Entry 7KML (electron microscopy, 3.80 A resolution); this record covers chains A and L of the 9 polymer chains in the assembly.

[Chain A]
Molecule: Spike glycoprotein
Organism: Severe acute respiratory syndrome coronavirus 2
UniProt: P0DTC2 (SPIKE_SARS2); numbering as in UniProt (aligned over 1-1211)
Chain sequence (1274 residues; each row starts with the number of its first residue):
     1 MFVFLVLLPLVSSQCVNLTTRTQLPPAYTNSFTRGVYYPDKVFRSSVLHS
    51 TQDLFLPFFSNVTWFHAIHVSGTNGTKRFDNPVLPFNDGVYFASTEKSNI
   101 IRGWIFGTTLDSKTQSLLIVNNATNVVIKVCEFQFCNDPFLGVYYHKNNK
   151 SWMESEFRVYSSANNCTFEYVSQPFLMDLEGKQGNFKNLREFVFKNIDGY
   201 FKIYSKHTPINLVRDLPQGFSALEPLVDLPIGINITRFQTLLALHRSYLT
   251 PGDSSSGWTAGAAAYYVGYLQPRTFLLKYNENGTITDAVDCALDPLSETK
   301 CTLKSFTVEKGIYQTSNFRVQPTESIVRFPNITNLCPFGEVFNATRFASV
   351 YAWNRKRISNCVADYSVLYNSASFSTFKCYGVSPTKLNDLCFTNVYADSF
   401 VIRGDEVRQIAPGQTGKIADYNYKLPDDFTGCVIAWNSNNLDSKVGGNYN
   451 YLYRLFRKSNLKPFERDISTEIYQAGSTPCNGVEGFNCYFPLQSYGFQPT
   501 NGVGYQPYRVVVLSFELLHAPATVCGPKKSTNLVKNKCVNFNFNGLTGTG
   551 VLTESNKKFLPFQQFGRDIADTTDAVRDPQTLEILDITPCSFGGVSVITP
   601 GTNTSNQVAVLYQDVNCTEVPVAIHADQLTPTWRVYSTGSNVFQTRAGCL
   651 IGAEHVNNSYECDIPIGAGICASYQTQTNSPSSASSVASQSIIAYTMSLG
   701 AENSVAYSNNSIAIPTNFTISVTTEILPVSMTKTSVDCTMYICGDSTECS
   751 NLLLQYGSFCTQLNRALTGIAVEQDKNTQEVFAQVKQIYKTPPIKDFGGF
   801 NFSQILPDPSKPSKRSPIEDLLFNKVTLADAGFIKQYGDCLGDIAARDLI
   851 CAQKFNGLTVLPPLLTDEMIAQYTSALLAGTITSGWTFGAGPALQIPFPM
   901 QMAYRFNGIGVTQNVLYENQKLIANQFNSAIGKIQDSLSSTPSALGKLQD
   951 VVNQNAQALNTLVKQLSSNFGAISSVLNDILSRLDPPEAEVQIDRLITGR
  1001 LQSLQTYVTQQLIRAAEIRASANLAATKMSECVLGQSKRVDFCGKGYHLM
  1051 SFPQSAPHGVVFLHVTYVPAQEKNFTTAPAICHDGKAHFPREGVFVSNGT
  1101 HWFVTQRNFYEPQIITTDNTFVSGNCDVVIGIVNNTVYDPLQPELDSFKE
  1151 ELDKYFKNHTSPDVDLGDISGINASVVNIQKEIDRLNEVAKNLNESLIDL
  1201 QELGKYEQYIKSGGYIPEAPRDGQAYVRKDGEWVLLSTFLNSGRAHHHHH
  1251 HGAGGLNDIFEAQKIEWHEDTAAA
Not modelled in the structure: 1-13, 69-77, 144-151, 179-186, 248-260, 621-637, 677-688, 828-853, 1141-1274
Differences from the reference sequence: conflict Ser682 (Arg in P0DTC2), Ser683 (Arg in P0DTC2), Ser685 (Arg in P0DTC2), Pro817 (Phe in P0DTC2), Pro892 (Ala in P0DTC2), Pro899 (Ala in P0DTC2), Pro942 (Ala in P0DTC2), Pro986 (Lys in P0DTC2), Pro987 (Val in P0DTC2); expression tag (1212-1274)
Disulfide bonds: Cys15-Cys136, Cys131-Cys166, Cys291-Cys301, Cys336-Cys361, Cys379-Cys432, Cys391-Cys525, Cys480-Cys488, Cys538-Cys590, Cys617-Cys649, Cys662-Cys671, Cys738-Cys760, Cys743-Cys749, Cys1032-Cys1043, Cys1082-Cys1126
Covalently attached groups: N-acetylglucosamine (NAG) linked to Asn61, Asn122, Asn165, Asn234, Asn282, Asn331, Asn343, Asn616, Asn657, Asn709, Asn717, Asn801, Asn1074, Asn1098, Asn1134
UniProt features mapped onto this chain:
  - region: Asn280 to Cys301 (Putative superantigen), Arg403 to Asp405 (Integrin-binding motif), Asn448 to Phe456 (Immunodominant HLA epitope recognized by the CD8+), Pro681, Ala684 (Putative superantigen), Ser816 to Tyr837 (Fusion peptide 1), Lys835 to Phe855 (Fusion peptide 2), Asp1163 to Glu1202 (Heptad repeat 2)
  - site: Arg815, Ser816 (Cleavage)
  - glycosylation: Asn17 (N-linked (GlcNAc...) (complex) asparagine), Asn61 (N-linked (GlcNAc...) (hybrid) asparagine), Asn74 (N-linked (GlcNAc...) (complex) asparagine), Asn122 (N-linked (GlcNAc...) (hybrid) asparagine), Asn149 (N-linked (GlcNAc...) (complex) asparagine), Asn165 (N-linked (GlcNAc...) (complex) asparagine), Asn234 (N-linked (GlcNAc...) (high mannose) asparagine), Asn282 (N-linked (GlcNAc...) (complex) asparagine), Thr323 (O-linked (GalNAc) threonine), Ser325 (O-linked (HexNAc...) serine), Asn331 (N-linked (GlcNAc...) (complex) asparagine), Asn343 (N-linked (GlcNAc...) (complex) asparagine), Asn603 (N-linked (GlcNAc...) (hybrid) asparagine), Asn616 (N-linked (GlcNAc...) (complex) asparagine), Asn657 (N-linked (GlcNAc...) (complex) asparagine), Thr676 (O-linked (GlcNAc...) threonine), Thr678 (O-linked (GlcNAc...) threonine), Asn709 (N-linked (GlcNAc...) (high mannose) asparagine), Asn717 (N-linked (GlcNAc...) (hybrid) asparagine), Asn801 (N-linked (GlcNAc...) (hybrid) asparagine) and 6 more in UniProt
  - natural variant: Leu5 (L5F: In strain: Iota/B.1.526), Ser13 (S13I: In strain: Epsilon/B.1.427/B.1.429), Leu18 (L18F: In strain: Beta/B.1.351, Gamma/P.1 and 1 more), Thr19 (T19I: In strain: Omicron/BQ.1.1, Omicron/XBB.1.5 and 1 more; T19R: In strain: Delta/B.1.617.2, Omicron/BA.2 and 4 more), Thr20 (T20N: In strain: Gamma/P.1), Leu24 to Ala27 (sequence variant, change not given here; In strain: Omicron/BA.2, Omicron/BA.2.12.1 and 6 more), Pro26 (P26S: In strain: Gamma/P.1), Gln52 (Q52H: In strain: Omicron/EG.5.1), Ala67 (A67V: In strain: Eta/B.1.525, Omicron/BA.1), His69 to Val70 (deletion: In strain: Alpha/B.1.1.7, Eta/B.1.525 and 5 more), Gly75 (G75V: In strain: Lambda/C.37), Thr76 (T76I: In strain: Lambda/C.37), 82 further natural variant entries in UniProt
  - mutagenesis: His69 to Val70 (Increased incorporation of cleaved spike into virions), Asn121 (N121Q: Partial loss of biliverdin affinity), Arg190 (R190K: Partial loss of biliverdin affinity), Asn234 (N234Q: Increased resistance to neutralizing antibodies), Asn331 (N331Q: Reduced viral infectivity), Asn343 (N343Q: Reduced viral infectivity), Leu452 (L452R: Increased resistance to neutralizing antibodies. Decreases HLA binding to NF9 epitope. Increased binding affinity to human ACE2), Tyr453 (Y453F: Decreased HLA binding to NF9 epitope. Increased binding affinity to human ACE2), Ala475 (A475V: Increased resistance to neutralizing antibodies), Val483 (V483A: Increased resistance to neutralizing antibodies), Glu484 (E484D: Increased replication in human TMEM106B overexpressing cells), Phe490 (F490L: Increased resistance to neutralizing antibodies and human covalescent sera neutralization), 12 further mutagenesis entries in UniProt

[Chain L]
Molecule: Fab 15033-7 light chain
Organism: Homo sapiens
Notes: antibody fragment or engineered binder
Chain sequence (214 residues; each row starts with the number of its first residue; note: 20 numbers in that range are skipped by the numbering (no residue carries them; nothing is unmodelled there)):
     1 DIQMTQSPSSLSASVGDRVTITCRASQSV
    36 SSAVAWYQQKPGKAPKLLIYSA
    65 SDLYSGVP
    74 SRFSGSR
    83 SGTDFTLTISSLQPEDFATYYCQQSHT
   114 YPITFGQGTKVEIKRTVAAPSVFIFPPSDEQLKSGTASVVCLLNNFYPRE
   164 AKVQWKVDNALQSGNSQESVTEQDSKDSTYSLSSTLTLSKADYEKHKVYA
   214 CEVTHQGLSSPVTKSFNRGEC
Disulfide bonds: Cys23-Cys104, Cys154-Cys214

[How chain A and chain L interact]
Pairs across the interface (14; chain A residue first):
  Arg403(A) with Asp66(L), salt bridge
  Lys417(A) with Ser56(L), hydrogen bond (side chain-backbone); Asp66(L), salt bridge
  Tyr421(A) with Arg80(L), hydrogen bond
  Tyr473(A) with His108(L)
  Ala475(A) with His108(L); Thr109(L), hydrogen bond (backbone-side chain)
  Gly476(A) with Thr109(L)
  Phe486(A) with Tyr114(L)
  Asn487(A) with Thr109(L); Tyr114(L), hydrogen bond (side chain-backbone)
  Tyr489(A) with His108(L); Tyr114(L)
  Tyr505(A) with Tyr55(L)
Interface residues without a listed pair, chain A (11 interface residues in all): Arg457
Interface residues without a listed pair, chain L (10 interface residues in all): Ser36, Ser37, Ser65

[In short]
The interface between chain A and chain L involves 11 residues on one side and 10 on the other; the contacts
include 4 hydrogen bonds and 2 salt bridges. Among the polar pairs are Arg403(A)-Asp66(L), Lys417(A)-Asp66(L)
and Lys417(A)-Ser56(L).
Chain A is Spike glycoprotein (Severe acute respiratory syndrome coronavirus 2) and chain L is Fab 15033-7
light chain (Homo sapiens); the structure, cryo-EM structure of SARS-CoV-2 spike in complex with Fab 15033-7,
three RBDs bound, was determined by electron microscopy together with 7KLG, 7KLH, 7KMK, 7KXJ and 7KXK from the
same study.
